6RDA - chains 2 and 7 of the 13 polymer chains in the assembly; structure by electron microscopy, 3.04 A resolution.

== Chain 2 ==
Molecule: ASA-2: Polytomella F-ATP synthase associated subunit 2
From: Polytomella sp. Pringsheim 198.80
Chain sequence (441 residues; numbered 5 to 445; the number before each row is that of its first residue):
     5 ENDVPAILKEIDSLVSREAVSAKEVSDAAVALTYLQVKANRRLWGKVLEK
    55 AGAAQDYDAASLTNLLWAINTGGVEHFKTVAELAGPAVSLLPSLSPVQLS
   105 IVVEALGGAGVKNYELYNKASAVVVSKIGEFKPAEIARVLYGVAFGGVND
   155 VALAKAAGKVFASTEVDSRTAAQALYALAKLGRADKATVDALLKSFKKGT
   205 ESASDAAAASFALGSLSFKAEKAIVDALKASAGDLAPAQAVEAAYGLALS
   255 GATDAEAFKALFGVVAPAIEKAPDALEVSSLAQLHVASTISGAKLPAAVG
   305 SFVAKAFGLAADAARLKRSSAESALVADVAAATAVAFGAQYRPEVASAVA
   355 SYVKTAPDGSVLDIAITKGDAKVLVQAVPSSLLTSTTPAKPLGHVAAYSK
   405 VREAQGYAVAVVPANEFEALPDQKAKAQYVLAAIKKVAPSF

== Chain 7 ==
Molecule: Mitochondrial ATP synthase associated protein ASA7
From: Polytomella sp. Pringsheim 198.80
UniProtKB: D8V7I2 (D8V7I2_9CHLO); numbering as in UniProt (aligned over 1-190)
Chain sequence (190 residues; each row starts with the number of its first residue):
     1 MSSVRAGVEAGRRDLTTFTFSGLQDAPVAALSGSIKLNVAAKAGKAEVTV
    51 AAGAAKAATQVSAAALRKLSGSKISLAEVARISVLHSSIQNYLLSLSNER
   101 YQLLSQWPDFTTMYGKDFYYRAHPEDLKKFYDAADEYYKLYETVTEFDSL
   151 SALASQVVPNYAARRRSTVHPAIGSTVADGAFTNFLLSKQ
Not modelled in the structure: 1-14

== How chain 2 and chain 7 interact ==
Pairs across the interface - 115 pairs, chain 2 then chain 7:
  Glu5(2) with Lys56(7)
  Asn6(2) with Lys56(7); Ala57(7); Ala58(7), hydrogen bond (side chain-backbone)
  Asp7(2) with Lys56(7), hydrogen bond (backbone-backbone); Ala57(7)
  Ala10(2) with Ala55(7)
  Ile11(2) with Val50(7); Ala52(7); Ala55(7); Lys56(7); Ala57(7)
  Glu14(2) with Ala52(7); Gly53(7); Ala54(7)
  Ile15(2) with Ile35(7), hydrophobic
  Leu18(2) with Ser34(7)
  Arg21(2) with Ser34(7), hydrogen bond
  Lys27(2) with Leu31(7); Ser32(7)
  Glu28(2) with Ser34(7)
  Asp31(2) with Ala30(7); Leu31(7), hydrogen bond (side chain-backbone); Ser32(7), hydrogen bond (side chain-backbone); Ile35(7)
  Val34(2) with Pro27(7), hydrophobic; Leu37(7), hydrophobic
  Ala35(2) with Ile35(7), hydrophobic
  Thr37(2) with Leu66(7); Leu69(7)
  Tyr38(2) with Leu23(7), hydrophobic; Ala26(7); Pro27(7), hydrogen bond (side chain-backbone); Leu37(7), hydrophobic; Val39(7); Val48(7), hydrophobic
  Leu39(2) with Val50(7), hydrophobic
  Gln40(2) with Val61(7); Ala65(7); Leu69(7)
  Lys42(2) with Leu69(7), hydrogen bond (side chain-backbone); Ser72(7), hydrogen bond (side chain-backbone); Ile74(7)
  Arg45(2) with Ile74(7), hydrogen bond (side chain-backbone); Ser75(7), hydrogen bond (side chain-backbone); Leu76(7)
  Trp48(2) with Leu76(7)
  Gly49(2) with Leu76(7)
  Leu52(2) with Leu76(7), hydrophobic
  Ala64(2) with Leu31(7)
  Ser65(2) with Leu31(7)
  Asn68(2) with Pro27(7); Leu31(7)
  Trp71(2) with Gly22(7); Leu23(7); Ala26(7), hydrophobic; Pro27(7); Leu66(7), hydrophobic
  Asn74(2) with Leu15(7); Thr19(7); Ser21(7), hydrogen bond; Ser70(7)
  Thr75(2) with Ser21(7), hydrogen bond; Gly22(7); Leu66(7); Leu69(7); Ser70(7)
  Gly76(2) with Leu69(7)
  Gly77(2) with Leu15(7); Ser70(7); Lys73(7); Ile74(7), hydrogen bond (backbone-backbone)
  Val78(2) with Ile74(7), hydrophobic; Leu76(7), hydrophobic
  Glu79(2) with Leu15(7), hydrogen bond (side chain-backbone); Ser75(7); Leu76(7), hydrogen bond (backbone-backbone)
  His80(2) with Leu76(7); Glu78(7), salt bridge
  Lys82(2) with Glu78(7)
  Val101(2) with Asp25(7)
  Glu108(2) with Phe20(7); Ser21(7)
  Gly112(2) with Leu15(7); Thr16(7), hydrogen bond (backbone-backbone)
  Lys136(2) with Asp25(7), salt bridge
  Arg142(2) with Gln24(7), hydrogen bond (side chain-backbone); Asp25(7), salt bridge
  Tyr145(2) with Thr16(7), hydrogen bond; Phe18(7), hydrogen bond (side chain-backbone); Phe20(7), hydrophobic
  Phe149(2) with Thr16(7)
  Arg173(2) with Phe20(7); Gln24(7); Arg67(7)
  Ala176(2) with Phe20(7)
  Gln177(2) with Phe20(7)
  Tyr180(2) with Thr17(7); Phe18(7); Phe20(7), hydrophobic
  Glu205(2) with Ala64(7)
  Ser206(2) with Arg67(7), hydrogen bond
  Ser208(2) with Phe18(7); Arg67(7)
  Asp209(2) with Arg67(7), salt bridge
  Ala211(2) with Phe18(7), hydrophobic
  Ala212(2) with Phe18(7), hydrophobic; Phe20(7), hydrophobic
  Asp238(2) with Lys68(7), salt bridge
  Ala240(2) with Gly71(7)
  Ala242(2) with Thr17(7)
  Gln243(2) with Thr17(7); Phe18(7)
  Glu246(2) with Thr17(7), hydrogen bond; Phe18(7)
Interface residues without a listed pair, chain 2 (63 interface residues in all): Val8, Ile73, Ile105, Ala113, Glu139, Phe215
Interface residues without a listed pair, chain 7 (47 interface residues in all): Ala29, Ala51, Thr59

== Summary ==
The interface between chain 2 and chain 7 involves 63 residues on one side and 47 on the other, with 21
hydrogen bonds and 5 salt bridges. Polar pairs include His80(2)-Glu78(7), Lys136(2)-Asp25(7) and
Arg142(2)-Asp25(7).
Chain 2 is ASA-2: Polytomella F-ATP synthase associated subunit 2 and chain 7 is Mitochondrial ATP synthase
associated protein ASA7, both from Polytomella sp. Pringsheim 198.80; the structure, CryoEM structure of
Polytomella F-ATP synthase, Primary rotary state 1, monomer-masked refinement, was determined by electron
microscopy together with 6RD4, 6RD5, 6RD6, 6RD7, 6RD8, 6RD9 and 46 further entries from the same study.
